PDB entry 5WGB | X-ray diffraction, 2.75 A resolution | chains A and B of the 3 polymer chains in the assembly

[Chain A]
Molecule: Cysteine desulfurase, mitochondrial
Source organism: Homo sapiens
Notes: EC 2.8.1.7
Reference sequence: Q9Y697 (NFS1_HUMAN); residue numbers follow UniProt; this construct covers 56-457
Sequence (426 residues; row label = number of the first residue in the row):
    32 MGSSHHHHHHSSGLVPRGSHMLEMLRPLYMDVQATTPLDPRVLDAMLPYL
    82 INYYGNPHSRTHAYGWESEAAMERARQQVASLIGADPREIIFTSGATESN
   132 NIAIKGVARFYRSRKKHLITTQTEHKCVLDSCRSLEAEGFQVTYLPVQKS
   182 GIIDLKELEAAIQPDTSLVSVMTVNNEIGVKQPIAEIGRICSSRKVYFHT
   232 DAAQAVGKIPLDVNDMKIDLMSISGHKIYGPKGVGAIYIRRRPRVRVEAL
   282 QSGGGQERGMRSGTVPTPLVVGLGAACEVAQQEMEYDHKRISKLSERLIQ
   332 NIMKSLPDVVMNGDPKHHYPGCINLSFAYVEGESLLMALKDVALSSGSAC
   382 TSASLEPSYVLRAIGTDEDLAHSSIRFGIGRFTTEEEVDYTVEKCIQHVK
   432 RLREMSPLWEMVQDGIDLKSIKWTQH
Unresolved in the structure: 32-64, 85-96, 275-294, 360-403, 432-457
Covalently attached groups: pyridoxal phosphate (PLP) linked to K258
Differences from the reference sequence: initiating methionine (32); expression tag (33-55)
Ligand contacts: pyridoxal phosphate (PLP): S125, G126, A127, T128, N131, H156, D232, A234, Q235, S255, H257, K263, V265
Curated features (UniProtKB/Swiss-Prot):
  - active site: C381 (Cysteine persulfide intermediate)
  - binding site (pyridoxal 5'-phosphate): A127, T128, Q235, S255, H257, T295
  - binding site ([2Fe-2S] cluster): C381
  - binding site (Zn(2+)): C381
  - modified residue: K258 (N6-(pyridoxal phosphate)lysine), C381 (Cysteine persulfide)
  - natural variant: R72 (R72Q: In COXPD52)
From the paper describing this entry:
  - binding site for pyridoxal phosphate: K258
  - conformationally variable residues (domain motion, order/disorder transition): P71, Y85 to G96, R275 to G294, Y360 to H403
  - catalytic residues: C381 (citing earlier work)
  - disease-associated variants - R72Q (citing earlier work)

[Chain B]
Molecule: LYR motif-containing protein 4
Source organism: Homo sapiens
Reference sequence: Q9HD34 (LYRM4_HUMAN); numbering as in UniProt (aligned over 1-91)
Sequence (91 residues; each row starts with the number of its first residue):
     1 MAASSRAQVLALYRAMLRESKRFSAYNYRTYAVRRIRDAFRENKNVKDPV
    51 EIQTLVNKAKRDLGVIRRQVHIGQLYSTDKLIIENRDMPRT
Unresolved in the structure: 1-2, 78-91
Differences from the reference sequence: conflict A11 (Ser in Q9HD34)
Ligand contacts: S-dodecanoyl-4'-phosphopantetheine (8Q1; S-[2-({N-[(2R)-2-hydroxy-3,3-dimethyl-4-(phosphonooxy)butanoyl]-beta-alanyl}amino)ethyl] dodecanethioate): R6, V9, M16, F23, Y28, Y31, R35, I36, A39, F40, N43, K44, V46, I52, L55, V56, A59, D62, I66
From the paper describing this entry:
  - disease-associated variants - R68L (citing earlier work)
  - mutagenesis - I72R/L75R, I72R/Y76R: abolished binding to Nfs1
  - mutagenesis - I72R/Y76R: decreased stability
  - mutagenesis - Y31W/R35A/V65D: decreased binding to Nfs1
  - mutagenesis - V9Q/I52Q, I36D/A59N: decreased binding to Acp1

[How chain A and chain B interact]
Residue-residue contacts (24; chain A residue first):
  P68(A) with Y28(B)
  L69(A) with Y28(B), hydrogen bond (backbone-side chain)
  P71(A) with Y28(B); Q69(B)
  R72(A) with Y31(B), hydrogen bond; V65(B)
  L74(A) with Q69(B)
  D75(A) with V65(B); R68(B), salt bridge; Q69(B), hydrogen bond
  L78(A) with Q69(B); I72(B), hydrophobic
  E314(A) with Y31(B), hydrogen bond; R35(B), salt bridge
  Y317(A) with R34(B); R35(B); D38(B), hydrogen bond
  R321(A) with R34(B)
  R412(A) with Y31(B)
  F413(A) with N27(B); Y28(B), hydrophobic; Y31(B), hydrophobic
  T414(A) with R34(B)
  T415(A) with T30(B)
Interface residues without a listed pair, chain B (14 interface residues in all): F23, Y26, D62

[Overview]
The chain A/chain B interface involves 14 residues from each chain; the contacts include 5 hydrogen bonds and
2 salt bridges. Among the polar pairs are D75(A)-R68(B), E314(A)-R35(B) and L69(A)-Y28(B). Chain B binds
S-dodecanoyl-4'-phosphopantetheine. From the paper: the catalytic residue C381(A); I72R/L75R and I72R/Y76R of
chain B abolish binding to Nfs1; 5 substitutions were tested in all.
Chain A is Cysteine desulfurase, mitochondrial and chain B is LYR motif-containing protein 4, both from Homo
sapiens; the structure, Crystal Structure of the Human mitochondrial Cysteine Desulfurase in complex with
ISD11 and E. coli ACP1 ..., was determined by X-ray diffraction, deposited together with 5WKP and 5WLW.
